4HPI - chain A; structure by X-ray diffraction, 1.19 A resolution.

Chain A:
Molecule: Lysozyme C
Organism: Gallus gallus
Notes: EC 3.2.1.17
UniProt: P00698 (LYSC_CHICK); residues 1-129 here correspond to UniProt positions 19-147 (UniProt number = residue number + 18)
Chain sequence (129 residues; numbered 1 to 129; the number before each row is that of its first residue):
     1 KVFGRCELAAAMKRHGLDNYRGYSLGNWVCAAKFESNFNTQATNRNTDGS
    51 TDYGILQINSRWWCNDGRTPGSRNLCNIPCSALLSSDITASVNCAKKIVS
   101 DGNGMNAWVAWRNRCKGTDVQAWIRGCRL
Disordered / not traced: 129
Cystine bridges: Cys6-Cys127, Cys30-Cys115, Cys64-Cys80, Cys76-Cys94

In short:
Chain A is Lysozyme C (Gallus gallus); the structure, Crystal Structure of Hen Egg White Lysozyme complex with
GN2-M, was determined by X-ray diffraction together with 4HP0 from the same study.
